Entry 7UNE (electron microscopy, 3.73 A resolution); this record covers chains U and M of the 14 polymer chains in the assembly.

[Chain U]
Name: KIAA1609 protein, isoform CRA_a
From: Homo sapiens
UniProt: D3DUL8 (D3DUL8_HUMAN); residues 2-456 here = UniProt positions 2-456
Chain sequence (463 residues; row label = number of the first residue in the row; numbers below 1 keep their minus sign (Met-6 is residue -6)):
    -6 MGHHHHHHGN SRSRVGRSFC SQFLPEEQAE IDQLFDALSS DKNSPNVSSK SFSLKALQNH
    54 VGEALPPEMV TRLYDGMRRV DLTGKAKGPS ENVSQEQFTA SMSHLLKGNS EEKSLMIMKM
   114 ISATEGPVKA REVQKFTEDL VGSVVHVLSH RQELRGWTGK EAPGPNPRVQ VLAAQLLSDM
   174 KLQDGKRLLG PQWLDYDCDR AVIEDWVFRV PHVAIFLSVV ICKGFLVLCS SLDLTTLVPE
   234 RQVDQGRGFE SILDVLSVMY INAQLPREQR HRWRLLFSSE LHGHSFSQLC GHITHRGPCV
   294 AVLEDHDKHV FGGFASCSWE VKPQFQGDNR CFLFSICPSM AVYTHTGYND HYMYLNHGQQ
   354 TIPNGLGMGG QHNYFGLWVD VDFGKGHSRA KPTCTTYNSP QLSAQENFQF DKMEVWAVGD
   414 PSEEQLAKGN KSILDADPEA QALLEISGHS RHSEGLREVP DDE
Disordered / not traced: -6 to 15, 414-423, 453-456
Construct notes: initiating methionine (-6); expression tag (-5 to 1)

[Chain M]
Name: V-type proton ATPase catalytic subunit A
From: Bos taurus
Notes: EC 7.1.2.2
UniProt: P31404 (VATA_BOVIN); numbering as in UniProt (aligned over 1-617)
Chain sequence (617 residues; numbered 1 to 617; the number before each row is that of its first residue):
     1 MDFSKLPKIR DEDKESTFGY VHGVSGPVVT ACDMAGAAMY ELVRVGHSEL VGEIIRLEGD
    61 MATIQVYEET SGVSVGDPVL RTGKPLSVEL GPGIMGAIFD GIQRPLSDIS SQTQSIYIPR
   121 GVNVSALSRD VKWDFTPCKN LRVGSHITGG DIYGIVNENS LIKHKIMLPP RNRGTVTYIA
   181 PPGNYDTSDV VLELEFEGIK EKFSMVQVWP VRQVRPVTEK LPANHPLLTG QRVLDALFPC
   241 VQGGTTAIPG AFGCGKTVIS QSLSKYSNSD VIIYVGCGER GNEMSEVLRD FPELTMEVDG
   301 KVESIMKRTA LVANTSNMPV AAREASIYTG ITLSEYFRDM GYHVSMMADS TSRWAEALRE
   361 ISGRLAEMPA DSGYPAYLGA RLASFYERAG RVKCLGNPER EGSVSIVGAV SPPGGDFSDP
   421 VTSATLGIVQ VFWGLDKKLA QRKHFPSVNW LISYSKYMRA LDEYYDKHFT EFVPLRTKAK
   481 EILQEEEDLA EIVQLVGKAS LAETDKITLE VAKLIKDDFL QQNGYTPYDR FCPFYKTVGM
   541 LSNMIAFYDM ARRAVETTAQ SDNKITWSII REHMGEILYK LSSMKFKDPV KDGEAKIKAD
   601 YAQLLEDMQN AFRSLED
Disordered / not traced: 1-16, 249-254, 617
Swiss-Prot annotation at these positions:
  - binding site (ATP): Gly250 to Thr257
  - modified residue: Thr136 (Phosphothreonine), Ser384 (Phosphoserine)

[How chain U and chain M interact]
Residue-residue contacts (16):
  Val314(U) with Gln560(M)
  Lys315(U) with Gln560(M); Ser561(M)
  Pro316(U) with Glu556(M); Thr557(M)
  Gln317(U) with Thr557(M); Ser561(M), hydrogen bond
  Gln352(U) with Glu556(M)
  Gln353(U) with Arg552(M), hydrogen bond; Glu556(M), hydrogen bond (backbone-side chain)
  Thr354(U) with Arg552(M); Arg553(M); Glu556(M), hydrogen bond (backbone-side chain)
  Ile355(U) with Glu556(M); Thr557(M)
  Leu436(U) with Leu495(M), hydrophobic
Interface residues without a listed pair, chain U (10 interface residues in all): Ser440
Interface residues without a listed pair, chain M (10 interface residues in all): Lys478, Asp549, Thr558

[In short]
Chain U and chain M each contribute 10 residues to their interface, with 4 hydrogen bonds. Polar pairs include
Gln317(U)-Ser561(M), Gln353(U)-Arg552(M) and Gln353(U)-Glu556(M). UniProt lists 8 ATP-binding residues on
chain M.
Chain U is KIAA1609 protein, isoform CRA_a (Homo sapiens) and chain M is V-type proton ATPase catalytic
subunit A (Bos taurus); the structure, The V1 region of bovine V-ATPase in complex with human mEAK7 (focused
refinement), was determined by electron microscopy.
